8VPK - chains A and T of the 35 polymer chains in the assembly; structure by electron microscopy, 2.63 A resolution.

== Chain A ==
Molecule: 23S ribosomal RNA
From: Mycolicibacterium smegmatis MC2 155
Sequence (3120 nucleotides; each row starts with the number of its first residue):
     1 UAAGUGUUUAAGGGCGCAUGGUGGAUGCCUUGGCACUGGGAGCCGAUGAA
    51 GGACGUAGGAGGCUGCGAUAAGCCUCGGGGAGCUGUCAACCGAGCGUUGA
   101 UCCGAGGAUGUCCGAAUGGGGAAACCCGGCACGAGUGAUGUCGUGUCACC
   151 AGGCGCUGAAUAUAUAGGCGUCUGGGGGGAACGCGGGGAAGUGAAACAUC
   201 UCAGUACCCGUAGGAAGAGAAAACAAAAUGUGAUUCCGUGAGUAGUGGCG
   251 AGCGAAAGCGGAGGAUGGCUAAACCGUAUGCAUGUGAUACCGGGUAGGGG
   301 UUGUGUGUGCGGGGUUGUGGGACCUAUCUUUCCGGCUCUACCUGGCUGGA
   351 GGGCAGUGAGAAAAUGUUGUGGUUAGCGGAAAUGGCUUGGGAUGGCCUGC
   401 CGUAGACGGUGAGAGCCCGGUACGUGAAAACCCGACGUCUGUCUUGAUGG
   451 UGUUCCCGAGUAGCAGCGGGCCCGUGGAAUCUGCUGUGAAUCUGCCGGGA
   501 CCACCCGGUAAGCCUGAAUACUUCCCAGUGACCGAUAGCGGAUUAGUACC
   551 GUGAGGGAAUGGUGAAAAGUACCCCGGGAGGGGAGUGAAAGAGUACCUGA
   601 AACCGUGCGCUUACAAUCCGUCAGAGCCCUCGACGUGUCGUGGGGUGAUG
   651 GCGUGCCUUUUGAAGAAUGAGCCUGCGAGUCAGGGACAUGUCGCGAGGUU
   701 AACCCGGGUGGGGUAGCCGCAGCGAAAGCGAGUCUGAAUAGGGCGUAUCC
   751 ACACAAGAGUGUGUGGUGUAGUGGUGUGUUCUGGACCCGAAGCGGAGUGA
   801 UCUACCCAUGGCCAGGGUGAAGCGCGGGUAAGACCGCGUGGAGGCCCGAA
   851 CCCACUUAGGUUGAAGACUGAGGGGAUGAGCUGUGGGUAGGGGUGAAAGG
   901 CCAAUCAAACUCCGUGAUAGCUGGUUCUCCCCGAAAUGCAUUUAGGUGCA
   951 GCGUCGCAUGUUUCUUGCCGGAGGUAGAGCUACUGGAUGGCCGAUGGGCC
  1001 CCACAGGGUUACUGACGUCAGCCAAACUCCGAAUGCCGGUAAGUCCAAGA
  1051 GUGCGGCAGUGAGACGGCGGGGGAUAAGCUCCGUGCGUCGAGAGGGAAAC
  1101 AGCCCAGAUCGCCGGCUAAGGCCCCUAAGCGUGUGCUAAGUGGAAAAGGA
  1151 UGUGCAGUCGCGAAGACAACCAGGAGGUUGGCUUAGAAGCAGCCACCCUU
  1201 GAAAGAGUGCGUAAUAGCUCACUGGUCAAGUGAUUGUGCGCCGAUAAUGU
  1251 AGCGGGGCUCAAGCACACCGCCGAAGCCGCGGCAGCCAACGUGUUGGCUG
  1301 GGUAGGGGAGCGUCCUGCAUCCGGUGAAGCCGCCGAGUGAUCGAGUGGUG
  1351 GAGGGUGUGGGAGUGAGAAUGCAGGCAUGAGUAGCGAUUAGGCAAGUGAG
  1401 AACCUUGCCCGCCGAAAGACCAAGGGUUCCUGGGCCAGGCCAGUCCGCCC
  1451 AGGGUGAGUCGGGACCUAAGGCGAGGCCGACAGGCGUAGUCGAUGGACAA
  1501 CGGGUUGAUAUUCCCGUACCCGUGUAUGUGCGUCCAUGAUGAAUCAGCGG
  1551 UACUAACCAUCCAAAACCACCGUGACCGCACCUUUCGGGGUGUGGCGUUG
  1601 GUGGGGCUGCAUGGGACCUUCGUUGGUAGUAGUCAAGCGAUGGGGUGACG
  1651 CAGGAAGGUAGCCGUACCGGUCAGUGGUAAUACCGGGGUAAGCCUGUAGG
  1701 GAGUCAGAUAGGUAAAUCCGUCUGGCAUAUAUCCUGAGAGGUGAUGCAUA
  1751 GCCGAGUGAGGCGAAUUCGGUGAUCCUAUGCUGCCGAGAAAAGCCUCUAG
  1801 CGAGGACAUACACGGCCCGUACCCCAAACCAACACAGGUGGUCAGGUAGA
  1851 GAAUACUAAGGCGUACGAGUGAACUAUGGUUAAGGAACUCGGCAAAAUGC
  1901 CCCCGUAACUUCGGGAGAAGGGGGACCCACAUGGCGUGUAAGCCUUUACG
  1951 GCCCAAGCGUGAGUGGGUGGCACAAACCAGUGAGAAGCGACUGUUUACUA
  2001 AAAACACAGGUCCGUGCGAAGUCGCAAGACGAUGUAUACGGACUGACGCC
  2051 UGCCCGGUGCUGGAAGGUUAAGAGGACCCGUUAACUCCCUUUGGGGGUGA
  2101 AGCGGAGAAUUUAAGCCCCAGUAAACGGCGGUGGUAACUAUAACCAUCCU
  2151 AAGGUAGCGAAAUUCCUUGUCGGGUAAGUUCCGACCUGCACGAAUGGCGU
  2201 AACGACUUCUCAACUGUCUCAACCAUAGACUCGGCGAAAUUGCACUACGA
  2251 GUAAAGAUGCUCGUUACGCGCGGCAGGACGAAAAGACCCCGGGACCUUCA
  2301 CUACAACUUGGUAUUGGUGCUCGAUACGGUUUGUGUAGGAUAGGUGGGAG
  2351 ACUGUGAAGCUCACACGCCAGUGUGGGUGGAGUCGUUGUUGAAAUACCAC
  2401 UCUGAUCGUAUUGGGCCUCUAACCUCGGACCGUAUAUCCGGUUCAGGGAC
  2451 AGUGCCUGGUGGGUAGUUUAACUGGGGCGGUUGCCUCCUAAAAUGUAACG
  2501 GAGGCGCCCAAAGGUUCCCUCAACCUGGACGGCAAUCAGGUGUUGAGUGU
  2551 AAGUGCACAAGGGAGCUUGACUGCGAGACGGACAUGUCGAGCAGGGACGA
  2601 AAGUCGGGACUAGUGAUCCGGCACCUCUGAGUGGAAGGGGUGUCGCUCAA
  2651 CGGAUAAAAGGUACCCCGGGGAUAACAGGCUGAUCUUCCCCAAGAGUCCA
  2701 UAUCGACGGGAUGGUUUGGCACCUCGAUGUCGGCUCGUCGCAUCCUGGGG
  2751 CUGGAGCAGGUCCCAAGGGUUGGGCUGUUCGCCCAUUAAAGCGGCACGCG
  2801 AGCUGGGUUUAGAACGUCGUGAGACAGUUCGGUCUCUAUCCGCCGCGCGC
  2851 GUCAGAAGCUUGAGGAAACCUGUCCCUAGUACGAGAGGACCGGGACGGAC
  2901 GAACCUCUGGUAUACCAGUUGUCCCACCAGGGGCACGGCUGGAUAGCCAC
  2951 GUUCGGACAGGAUAACCGCUGAAAGCAUCUAAGCGGGAAACCUCUUCCAA
  3001 GACCAGGCUUCUCACCCUCUAGGAGGGAUAAGGCCCCCCGCAGACCACGG
  3051 GAUUGAUAGACCAGACCUGGAAGCCUAGUAAUAGGUGCAGGGAACUGGCA
  3101 CUAACCGGCCGAAAACUUAC
Unresolved in the structure: 1, 1546-1619, 2056-2152
Ligand contacts: erythromycin a (ERY): U861, A2282, A2283, A2286, A2727, G2729, U2833, C2834, U2835
From the paper describing this entry:
  - binding site for erythromycin a: A2282, U2835

== Chain T ==
Name: 50S Ribosomal Protein L22
From: Mycolicibacterium smegmatis MC2 155
UniProtKB: A0QSD6 (RL22_MYCS2); numbering as in UniProt (aligned over 1-153)
Chain sequence (153 residues; numbered 1 to 153; the number before each row is that of its first residue):
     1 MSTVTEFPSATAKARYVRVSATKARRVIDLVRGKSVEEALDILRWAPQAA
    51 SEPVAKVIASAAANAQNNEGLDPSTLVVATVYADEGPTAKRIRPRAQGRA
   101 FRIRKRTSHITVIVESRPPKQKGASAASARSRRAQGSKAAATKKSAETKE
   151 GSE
Unresolved in the structure: 1-5, 120-153

== How chain A and chain T interact ==
Contacting residue pairs - 96 pairs, chain A then chain T:
  G20(A) with Tyr82(T), sugar contact; Asp84(T), hydrogen bond to the base
  G21(A) with Asp84(T), sugar contact; Glu85(T), hydrogen bond to the sugar; His109(T), sugar contact
  U22(A) with Arg15(T), salt bridge to the phosphate; Glu85(T), sugar contact; Gly86(T), sugar contact; Pro87(T), phosphate contact; His109(T), salt bridge to the phosphate
  G23(A) with Pro87(T), phosphate contact
  C574(A) with Asn67(T), hydrogen bond to the sugar
  C575(A) with Ala59(T), sugar contact; Ser60(T), hydrogen bond to the base; Ala63(T), sugar contact
  G576(A) with Lys56(T), hydrogen bond to the sugar
  G577(A) with Lys56(T), salt bridge to the phosphate
  G578(A) with Lys56(T), base contact
  G580(A) with Lys13(T), hydrogen bond to the sugar; Ala14(T), sugar contact; Arg15(T), hydrogen bond to the sugar; Ser60(T), hydrogen bond to the base
  G581(A) with Ala12(T), sugar contact; Lys13(T), hydrogen bond to the sugar; Arg15(T), salt bridge to the phosphate; Asn64(T), hydrogen bond to the base
  G582(A) with Thr11(T), sugar contact; Lys13(T), phosphate contact; Asn64(T), hydrogen bond to the sugar; Asn68(T), hydrogen bond to the base; Glu69(T), sugar contact
  G583(A) with Asn68(T), sugar contact; Glu69(T), phosphate contact
  A595(A) with Tyr16(T), stacking on the base
  C603(A) with Glu85(T), base contact
  C604(A) with Arg25(T), hydrogen bond to the sugar; Glu85(T), sugar contact
  G605(A) with Arg25(T), salt bridge to the phosphate; Tyr82(T), sugar contact; Ala83(T), hydrogen bond to the sugar; Asp84(T), base contact
  U606(A) with Arg32(T), sugar contact; Tyr82(T), sugar contact
  G607(A) with Arg32(T), phosphate contact
  U862(A) with Arg95(T), sugar contact; Ala96(T), phosphate contact; Arg99(T), hydrogen bond to the sugar; Phe101(T), sugar contact
  G863(A) with Arg95(T), salt bridge to the phosphate; Ala96(T), hydrogen bond to the phosphate; Gln97(T), hydrogen bond to the base
  A865(A) with Arg95(T), phosphate contact
  G866(A) with Ala96(T), phosphate contact; Gln97(T), hydrogen bond to the phosphate; Gly98(T), base contact
  G1375(A) with Lys90(T), salt bridge to the phosphate
  C1376(A) with Lys90(T), salt bridge to the phosphate
  A1377(A) with Arg106(T), salt bridge to the phosphate
  G1381(A) with Ser20(T), hydrogen bond to the base; Thr22(T), hydrogen bond to the base; Lys23(T), base contact; Arg106(T), base contact
  C1436(A) with Arg18(T), hydrogen bond to the phosphate
  A1437(A) with Arg18(T), salt bridge to the phosphate; Arg91(T), hydrogen bond to the phosphate
  G1438(A) with Arg91(T), salt bridge to the phosphate; Lys105(T), phosphate contact
  C1440(A) with Arg93(T), hydrogen bond to the base
  A1832(A) with Pro94(T), base contact; Arg95(T), hydrogen bond to the base; Gly98(T), base contact; Arg99(T), hydrogen bond to the base; Ala100(T), base contact
  C1833(A) with Pro94(T), base contact
  G2233(A) with Arg26(T), salt bridge to the phosphate; Pro47(T), phosphate contact; Gln48(T), hydrogen bond to the phosphate; Ala49(T), phosphate contact
  G2234(A) with Arg26(T), salt bridge to the phosphate; Gln48(T), phosphate contact; Ala49(T), hydrogen bond to the phosphate
  C2235(A) with Lys23(T), salt bridge to the phosphate; Lys105(T), hydrogen bond to the sugar
  G2236(A) with Ser20(T), phosphate contact; Lys23(T), hydrogen bond to the base; Ile103(T), sugar contact; Arg104(T), phosphate contact; Lys105(T), salt bridge to the phosphate
  A2237(A) with Arg95(T), hydrogen bond to the base; Phe101(T), sugar contact; Arg102(T), hydrogen bond to the sugar; Ile103(T), phosphate contact; Arg104(T), salt bridge to the phosphate
  A2238(A) with Phe101(T), sugar contact; Arg104(T), salt bridge to the phosphate
  U2837(A) with Arg95(T), hydrogen bond to the base
Other interface residues (no listed pair), chain A (43 interface residues in all): A1383, G1439, C1441
Other interface residues (no listed pair), chain T (53 interface residues in all): Val19, Asp29, Ala50, Val81, Thr88, Ile92

== Summary ==
The interface between chain A and chain T involves 43 residues on one side and 53 on the other; the contacts
include 32 hydrogen bonds, 17 salt bridges and 1 aromatic stacking contact. Among the polar pairs are
G20(A)-Asp84(T), C575(A)-Ser60(T) and G580(A)-Ser60(T). The paper reports a binding site for erythromycin a at
A2282(A) and U2835(A).
Here chain A is 23S ribosomal RNA and chain T is 50S Ribosomal Protein L22, both from Mycolicibacterium
smegmatis MC2 155. Entry 8VPK (Structure of Mycobacterium smegmatis 50S ribosomal subunit bound to HflX and
erythromycin:50S-HflX-B-Ery) was determined by electron microscopy (same publication as 8VIO, 8VK0, 8VK7,
8VKI, 8VKW, 8VR4, 8VR8 and 8VRL).
